7KHC - chains D and E of the 10 polymer chains in the assembly; structure by electron microscopy, 4.14 A resolution (low resolution: residue-level contacts below are approximate; hydrogen-bond / salt-bridge calls are withheld).

[Chain D]
Molecule: DNA-directed RNA polymerase subunit beta'
Source organism: Escherichia coli (strain K12)
Notes: EC 2.7.7.6
Reference sequence: P0A8T7 (RPOC_ECOLI); residues 1-1407 here = UniProt positions 1-1407
Sequence (1407 residues; row label = number of the first residue in the row):
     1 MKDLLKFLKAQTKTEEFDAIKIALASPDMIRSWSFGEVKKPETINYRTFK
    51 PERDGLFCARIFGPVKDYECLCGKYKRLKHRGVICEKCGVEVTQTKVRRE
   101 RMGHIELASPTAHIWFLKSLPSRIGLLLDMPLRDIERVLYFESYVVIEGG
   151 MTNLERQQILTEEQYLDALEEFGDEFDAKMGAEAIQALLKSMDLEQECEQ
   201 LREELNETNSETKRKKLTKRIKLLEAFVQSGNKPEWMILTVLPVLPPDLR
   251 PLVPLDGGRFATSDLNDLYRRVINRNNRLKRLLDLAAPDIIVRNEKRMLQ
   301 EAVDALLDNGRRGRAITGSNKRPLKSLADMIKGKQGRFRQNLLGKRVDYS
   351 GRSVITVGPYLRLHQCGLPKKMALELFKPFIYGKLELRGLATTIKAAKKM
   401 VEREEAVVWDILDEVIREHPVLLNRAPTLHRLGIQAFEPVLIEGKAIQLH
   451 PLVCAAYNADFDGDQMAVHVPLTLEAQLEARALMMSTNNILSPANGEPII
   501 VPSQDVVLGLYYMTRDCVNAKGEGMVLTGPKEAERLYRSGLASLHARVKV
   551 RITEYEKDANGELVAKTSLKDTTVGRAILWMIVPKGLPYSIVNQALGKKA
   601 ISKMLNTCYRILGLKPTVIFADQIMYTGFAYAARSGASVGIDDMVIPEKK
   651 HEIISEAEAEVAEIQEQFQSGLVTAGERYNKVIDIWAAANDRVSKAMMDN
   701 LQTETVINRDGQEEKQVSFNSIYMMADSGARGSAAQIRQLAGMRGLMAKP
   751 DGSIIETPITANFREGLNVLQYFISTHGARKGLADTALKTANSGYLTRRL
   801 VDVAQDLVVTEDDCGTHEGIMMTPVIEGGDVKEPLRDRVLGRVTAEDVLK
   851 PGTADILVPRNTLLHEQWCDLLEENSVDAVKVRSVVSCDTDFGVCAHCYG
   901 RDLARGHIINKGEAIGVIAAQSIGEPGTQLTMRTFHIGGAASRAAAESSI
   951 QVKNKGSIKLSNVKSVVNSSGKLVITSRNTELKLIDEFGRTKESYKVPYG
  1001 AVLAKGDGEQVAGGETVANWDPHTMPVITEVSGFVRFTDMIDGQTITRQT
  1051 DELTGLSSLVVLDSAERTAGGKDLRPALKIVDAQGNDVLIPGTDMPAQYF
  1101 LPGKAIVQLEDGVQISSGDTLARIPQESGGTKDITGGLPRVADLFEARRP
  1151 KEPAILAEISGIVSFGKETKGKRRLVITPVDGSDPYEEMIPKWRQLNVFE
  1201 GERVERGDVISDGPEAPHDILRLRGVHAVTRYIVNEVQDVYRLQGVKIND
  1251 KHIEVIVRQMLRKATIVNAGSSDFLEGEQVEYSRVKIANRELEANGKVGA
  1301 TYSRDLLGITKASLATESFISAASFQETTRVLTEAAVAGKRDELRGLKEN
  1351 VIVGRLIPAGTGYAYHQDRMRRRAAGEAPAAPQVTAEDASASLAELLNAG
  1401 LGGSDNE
Unresolved in the structure: 1-13, 932-944, 1127-1134, 1377-1407
UniProt features mapped onto this chain:
  - binding site (Zn(2+)): Cys70, Cys72, Cys85, Cys88, Cys814, Cys888, Cys895, Cys898
  - binding site (Mg(2+)): Asp460, Asp462, Asp464
  - modified residue: Lys983 (N6-acetyllysine)
  - mutagenesis: Gln504 (Q504P: Resistant to antibiotics salinamide A and B), Asn690 (N690D: Resistant to antibiotics salinamide A and B), Met697 (M697V: Resistant to antibiotics salinamide A and B), Ala735 (A735T: Resistant to antibiotics salinamide A and B), Arg738 (R738C/H/P/S: Resistant to antibiotics salinamide A and B), Ala748 (A748E: Resistant to antibiotics salinamide A and B), Pro758 (P758S/T: Resistant to antibiotics salinamide A and B), Phe763 (F763C: Resistant to antibiotics salinamide A and B), Ser775 (S775A: Resistant to antibiotics salinamide A and B), Ala779 (A779T/V: Resistant to antibiotics salinamide A and B), Arg780 (R780C: Resistant to antibiotics salinamide A and B), Gly782 (G782A/C: Resistant to antibiotics salinamide A and B), 1 further mutagenesis entry in UniProt
Metal / ion sites: Zn2+ site 1: Cys70, Cys72, Cys85, Cys88; Mg2+: Asp462, Asp464; Zn2+ site 2: Cys814, Arg883, Cys888, Cys895, Cys898
What the authors report for this chain:
  - mutagenesis - D256A: increased binding to rrnBP1 promoter

[Chain E]
Molecule: DNA-directed RNA polymerase subunit omega
Source organism: Escherichia coli (strain K12)
Notes: EC 2.7.7.6
Reference sequence: P0A800 (RPOZ_ECOLI); residues 1-91 here = UniProt positions 1-91
Sequence (91 residues; each row starts with the number of its first residue):
     1 MARVTVQDAVEKIGNRFDLVLVAARRARQMQVGGKDPLVPEENDKTTVIA
    51 LREIEEGLINNQILDVRERQEQQEQEAAELQAVTAIAEGRR
Unresolved in the structure: 1, 78-91

[How chain D and chain E interact]
Pairs across the interface (43; chain D residue first):
  His364(D) - Val4(E)
  Glu414(D) - Lys45(E)
  Val415(D) - Lys45(E)
  Arg417(D) - Asn43(E)
  Arg417(D) - Lys45(E)
  Glu418(D) - Ala2(E)
  Glu418(D) - Asp44(E)
  Glu418(D) - Lys45(E)
  Glu438(D) - Ala2(E)
  Thr473(D) - Arg28(E)
  Leu474(D) - Ala24(E)
  Leu474(D) - Ala27(E)
  Leu474(D) - Arg28(E)
  Leu474(D) - Gln31(E)
  Glu475(D) - Val20(E)
  Glu475(D) - Ala24(E)
  Glu475(D) - Arg28(E)
  Leu478(D) - Val20(E)
  Leu478(D) - Ala23(E)
  Leu478(D) - Ala24(E)
  Leu478(D) - Thr47(E)
  Glu479(D) - Val20(E)
  Arg481(D) - Thr47(E)
  Arg481(D) - Val48(E)
  Arg481(D) - Leu51(E)
  Ala482(D) - Val6(E)
  Leu483(D) - Phe17(E)
  Thr487(D) - Val4(E)
  Thr487(D) - Thr5(E)
  Leu614(D) - Thr5(E)
  Leu614(D) - Gln7(E)
  Lys615(D) - Thr5(E)
  Lys615(D) - Gln7(E)
  Arg905(D) - Val10(E)
  Arg905(D) - Gly14(E)
  Arg905(D) - Arg16(E)
  Asn910(D) - Gly14(E)
  Asn910(D) - Asn15(E)
  Asn910(D) - Arg16(E)
  Glu913(D) - Phe17(E)
  Gly1360(D) - Phe17(E)
  Thr1361(D) - Val20(E)
  Thr1361(D) - Leu21(E)
Interface residues without a listed pair, chain D (28 interface residues in all): Ile416, His419, Met485, Asn488, Lys911, Gly912
Interface residues without a listed pair, chain E (26 interface residues in all): Arg3, Asp8, Leu19

[In short]
28 residues of chain D and 26 residues of chain E are in contact. The Zn2+ site 1 is built by Cys70(D),
Cys72(D), Cys85(D) and Cys88(D). From UniProt: 8 Zn2+-binding residues, 3 Mg2+-binding residues and 13
mutagenesis sites on chain D. From the paper: D256A of chain D increases binding to rrnBP1 promoter.
Chain D is DNA-directed RNA polymerase subunit beta' and chain E is DNA-directed RNA polymerase subunit omega,
both from Escherichia coli (strain K12); the structure, Escherichia coli RNA polymerase and rrnBP1 promoter
closed complex, was determined by electron microscopy (same publication as 7KHE, 7KHB and 7KHI).
